PDB entry 1BO7 | X-ray diffraction, 2.40 A resolution | chain A

# Chain A
Name: Thymidylate synthase
Source organism: Lactobacillus casei
Notes: EC 2.1.1.45
UniProt: P00469 (TYSY_LACCA); residues 1-316 here = UniProt positions 1-316
Chain sequence (316 residues; numbered 1 to 316; the number before each row is that of its first residue):
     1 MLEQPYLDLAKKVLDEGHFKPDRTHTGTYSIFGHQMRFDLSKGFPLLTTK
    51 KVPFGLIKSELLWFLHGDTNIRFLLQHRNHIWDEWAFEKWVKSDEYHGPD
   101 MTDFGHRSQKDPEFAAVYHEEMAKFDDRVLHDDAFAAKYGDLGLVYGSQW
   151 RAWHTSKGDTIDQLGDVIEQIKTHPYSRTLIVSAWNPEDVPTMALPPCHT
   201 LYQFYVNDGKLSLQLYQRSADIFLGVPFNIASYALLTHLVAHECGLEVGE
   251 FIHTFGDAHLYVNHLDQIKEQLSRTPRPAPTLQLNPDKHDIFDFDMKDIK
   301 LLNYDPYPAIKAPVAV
Sequence notes: engineered mutation Thr179 (Arg in P00469)
Ligand contacts: uridine-5'-monophosphate (U5P): Arg23, Arg178, Leu195, Cys198, His199, Gln217, Arg218, Ser219, Ala220, Asp221, Gly225, Val226, Asn229, His259, Tyr261
UniProt features mapped onto this chain:
  - active site: Cys198 (Nucleophile)
  - binding site (dUMP): Arg23, Arg218 to Asp221, Asn229, His259 to Tyr261
  - binding site ((6R)-5,10-methylene-5,6,7,8-tetrahydrofolate): Asp221, Ala315

# Overview
Ligands of chain A: uridine-5'-monophosphate. Curated annotation (UniProt) lists active-site residue Cys198, 9
dUMP-binding residues and (6R)-5,10-methylene-5,6,7,8-tetrahydrofolate-binding residues Asp221 and Ala315.
Chain A is Thymidylate synthase (Lactobacillus casei); the structure, Thymidylate synthase R179T mutant, was
determined by X-ray diffraction (same publication as 1BP0, 1BO8, 1BP6 and 1BPJ).
